PDB entry 8PMX | X-ray diffraction, 3.92 A resolution | chains H and L of the 4 polymer chains in the assembly

Chain H:
Molecule: Fab p60.12-HC
From: Homo sapiens
Notes: antibody fragment or engineered binder
Chain sequence (233 residues; numbered 1 to 233; the number before each row is that of its first residue):
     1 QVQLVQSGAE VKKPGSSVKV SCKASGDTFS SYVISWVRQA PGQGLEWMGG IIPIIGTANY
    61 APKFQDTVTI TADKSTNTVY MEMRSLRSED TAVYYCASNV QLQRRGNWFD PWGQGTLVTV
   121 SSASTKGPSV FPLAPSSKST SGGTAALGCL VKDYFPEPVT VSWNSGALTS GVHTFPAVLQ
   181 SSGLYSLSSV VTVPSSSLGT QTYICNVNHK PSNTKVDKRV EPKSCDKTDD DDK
Unresolved in the structure: 1, 26-29, 138-142, 225-233
Disulfide bonds: Cys22-Cys96, Cys149-Cys205

Chain L:
Molecule: Fab p60.12-LC
From: Homo sapiens
Notes: antibody fragment or engineered binder
Chain sequence (217 residues; row label = number of the first residue in the row):
     1 QSALTQPASV SGSPGQSITI SCTGTSSDIG DYNFVSWYQQ HPGKAPKLMI FDVTNRPSGV
    61 SNRFSGSKSG NTASLTISGL QVEDEADYYC SSYTSTNTPV VFGGGTKLTV LGQPKAAPSV
   121 TLFPPSSEEL QANKATLVCL ISDFYPGAVT VAWKADSSPV KAGVETTTPS KQSNNKYAAS
   181 SYLSLTPEQW KSHRSYSCQV THEGSTVEKT VAPTECS
Unresolved in the structure: 1-2, 216-217
Disulfide bonds: Cys22-Cys90, Cys139-Cys198

How chain H and chain L interact:
Contacting residue pairs (78):
  Val37(H) - Phe102(L)  hydrophobic
  Gln39(H) - Gln40(L)
  Gly44(H) - Tyr89(L)
  Leu45(H) - Pro46(L)  hydrophobic
  Leu45(H) - Tyr89(L)  hydrophobic
  Leu45(H) - Phe102(L)
  Glu46(H) - Phe102(L)
  Trp47(H) - Pro99(L)  hydrophobic
  Trp47(H) - Val100(L)  hydrophobic
  Trp47(H) - Phe102(L)  hydrophobic
  Pro62(H) - Asn97(L)
  Pro62(H) - Pro99(L)
  Tyr95(H) - Gln40(L)
  Tyr95(H) - Ala45(L)  hydrophobic
  Gln101(H) - Phe51(L)
  Gln101(H) - Pro57(L)
  Arg104(H) - Asn55(L)
  Asn107(H) - Phe34(L)
  Asn107(H) - Ser36(L)  hydrogen bond (backbone-side chain)
  Asn107(H) - Asp52(L)
  Asn107(H) - Tyr93(L)
  Trp108(H) - Ser36(L)
  Trp108(H) - Tyr38(L)
  Trp108(H) - Phe51(L)  hydrophobic
  Trp108(H) - Asp52(L)
  Trp108(H) - Tyr93(L)  hydrogen bond (backbone-side chain)
  Phe109(H) - Tyr38(L)  hydrogen bond (backbone-side chain)
  Phe109(H) - Leu48(L)
  Phe109(H) - Tyr93(L)
  Phe109(H) - Phe102(L)  hydrophobic
  Asp110(H) - Leu48(L)
  Trp112(H) - Tyr38(L)  hydrophobic
  Trp112(H) - Pro46(L)  hydrophobic
  Gly113(H) - Ala45(L)
  Phe131(H) - Glu129(L)
  Phe131(H) - Ala132(L)  hydrophobic
  Phe131(H) - Lys134(L)
  Pro132(H) - Glu129(L)
  Leu133(H) - Phe123(L)  hydrophobic
  Leu133(H) - Val138(L)  hydrophobic
  Ala134(H) - Phe123(L)
  Ala134(H) - Pro124(L)
  Ala134(H) - Ser126(L)
  Ser136(H) - Pro124(L)  hydrogen bond (side chain-backbone)
  Ala146(H) - Phe123(L)
  Ala146(H) - Leu140(L)
  Leu150(H) - Thr136(L)
  Leu150(H) - Val138(L)  hydrophobic
  Leu150(H) - Tyr182(L)
  Lys152(H) - Lys134(L)  hydrogen bond (side chain-backbone)
  Lys152(H) - Thr136(L)  hydrogen bond
  Ser170(H) - Ser173(L)
  Gly171(H) - Ser173(L)  hydrogen bond (backbone-side chain)
  Val172(H) - Ser173(L)  hydrogen bond (backbone-side chain)
  His173(H) - Ser170(L)
  His173(H) - Lys171(L)
  His173(H) - Gln172(L)
  Thr174(H) - Ser170(L)  hydrogen bond (backbone-side chain)
  Phe175(H) - Thr167(L)
  Phe175(H) - Thr168(L)
  Phe175(H) - Ala178(L)
  Phe175(H) - Ser180(L)
  Phe175(H) - Tyr182(L)
  Pro176(H) - Thr168(L)
  Pro176(H) - Ser170(L)
  Val178(H) - Thr167(L)
  Gln180(H) - Glu165(L)  hydrogen bond
  Ser188(H) - Tyr182(L)  hydrogen bond
  Val190(H) - Leu140(L)  hydrophobic
  Arg219(H) - Glu128(L)
  Glu221(H) - Ser126(L)
  Pro222(H) - Ser126(L)
  Lys223(H) - Pro124(L)
  Lys223(H) - Pro125(L)
  Lys223(H) - Ser126(L)
  Ser224(H) - Ser126(L)
  Ser224(H) - Ser127(L)
  Ser224(H) - Leu130(L)
Interface residues without a listed pair, chain H (43 interface residues in all): Leu102, Gly106, Leu147
Interface residues without a listed pair, chain L (46 interface residues in all): Lys44, Ser58, Ser91, Thr166, Pro169, Ala179

Overview:
43 residues of chain H and 46 residues of chain L are in contact; the contacts include 11 hydrogen bonds.
Polar contacts include Asn107(H)-Ser36(L), Trp108(H)-Tyr93(L) and Phe109(H)-Tyr38(L).
Chain H is Fab p60.12-HC and chain L is Fab p60.12-LC, both from Homo sapiens; the structure, rat HEV P domain
in complex with glycan-sensitive nAb p60.12, was determined by X-ray diffraction (same publication as 8PMW,
8PMY and 8PN0).
